PDB entry 7YCM | X-ray diffraction, 2.00 A resolution | chains A and C of the 3 polymer chains in the assembly

Chain A:
Protein: Deoxyribodipyrimidine photolyase
From: Methanosarcina mazei
UniProtKB: A0A0F8I5V2 (A0A0F8I5V2_METMZ); residues 3-464 here correspond to UniProt positions 1-462 (UniProt number = residue number - 2)
Chain sequence (482 residues; row label = number of the first residue in the row; numbers below 1 keep their minus sign (Met-17 is residue -17)):
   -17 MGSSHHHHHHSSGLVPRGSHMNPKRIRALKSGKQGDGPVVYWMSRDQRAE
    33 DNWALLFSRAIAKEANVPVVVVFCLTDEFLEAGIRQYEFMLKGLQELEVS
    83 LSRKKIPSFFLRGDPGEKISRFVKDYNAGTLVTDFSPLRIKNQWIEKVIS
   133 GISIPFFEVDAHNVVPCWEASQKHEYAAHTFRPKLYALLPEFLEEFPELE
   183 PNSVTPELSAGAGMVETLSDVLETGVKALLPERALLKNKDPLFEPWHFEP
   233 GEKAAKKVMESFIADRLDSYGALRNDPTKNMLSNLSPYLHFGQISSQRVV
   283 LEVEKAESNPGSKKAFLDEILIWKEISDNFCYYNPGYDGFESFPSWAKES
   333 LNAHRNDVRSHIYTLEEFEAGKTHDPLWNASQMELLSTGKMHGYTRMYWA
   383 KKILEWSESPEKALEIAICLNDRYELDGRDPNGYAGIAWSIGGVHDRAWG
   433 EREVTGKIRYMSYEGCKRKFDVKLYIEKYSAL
Disordered / not traced: -17 to -3, 189-197, 463-464
Construct notes: initiating methionine (-17); expression tag (-16 to 2); engineered mutation Thr377 (Met375 in A0A0F8I5V2)
Small-molecule neighbours: FAD (flavin-adenine dinucleotide): Tyr252, Arg256, Leu264, Ser265, Asn266, Leu267, Ser268, Leu271, Phe298, Glu301, Ile302, Trp305, Lys306, Ser309, Lys372, Met373, Gly375, Arg378, Met379, Ala382, Asn403, Asp409, Gly410, Asp412, Asn414, Gly415, Gly418, Ile419, Ser422
Reported in the primary citation:
  - conformationally variable residues (side-chain flip): Arg256
  - catalytic residues: Arg256 (proposed by the authors, not directly observed)

Chain C:
Molecule: CPD photolesion containing DNA
Sequence (14 nucleotides; numbered 1 to 14; the number before each row is that of its first residue):
     1 ATCGGCXCGCGCAA
Disordered / not traced: 1-2, 14
Modified positions: TTD (cis-syn cyclobutane thymine dimer) at position 7

How chain A and chain C interact:
Pairs across the interface (24; chain A residue first):
  Ala160(A) with TTD_7(C), hydrogen bond to the phosphate
  His161(A) with DC6(C), phosphate contact; TTD_7(C), phosphate contact
  Arg164(A) with TTD_7(C), salt bridge to the phosphate
  Arg256(A) with TTD_7(C), base contact
  Asn257(A) with TTD_7(C), base contact
  Glu301(A) with TTD_7(C), base contact
  Trp305(A) with TTD_7(C), sugar contact
  Tyr376(A) with DC8(C), hydrogen bond to the phosphate
  Met379(A) with TTD_7(C), base contact
  Trp421(A) with TTD_7(C), base contact
  Arg429(A) with DC6(C), base contact
  Trp431(A) with TTD_7(C), base contact; DC8(C), base contact
  Arg441(A) with TTD_7(C), base contact; DC8(C), hydrogen bond to the sugar
  Tyr442(A) with DC8(C), phosphate contact; DG9(C), sugar contact
  Met443(A) with DC8(C), phosphate contact; DG9(C), phosphate contact
  Ser444(A) with DG9(C), hydrogen bond to the phosphate
  Gly447(A) with DG9(C), phosphate contact
  Lys451(A) with DC8(C), salt bridge to the phosphate; DG9(C), salt bridge to the phosphate
Also at the interface, not in a pair above, chain A (21 interface residues in all): Ala159, Gly375, Arg450
Also at the interface, not in a pair above, chain C (5 interface residues in all): DC10

In short:
21 residues of chain A and 5 residues of chain C are in contact; the contacts include 4 hydrogen bonds and 3
salt bridges. Polar contacts include Arg441(A)-DC8(C), Ala160(A)-TTD_7(C) and Tyr376(A)-DC8(C). Ligands of
chain A: flavin-adenine dinucleotide. The paper reports the catalytic residue Arg256(A); conformational
variability at Arg256(A).
Here chain A is Deoxyribodipyrimidine photolyase (Methanosarcina mazei) and chain C is CPD photolesion
containing DNA. Entry 7YCM (TR-SFX MmCPDII-DNA complex: 100 ps snapshot. Includes 100ps, dark, and
extrapolated structure factors) was determined by X-ray diffraction, deposited together with 7YC7, 7YCP, 7YCR,
7YD6, 7YD7, 7YD8 and 10 further entries.
